PDB entry 1P3G | X-ray diffraction, 2.70 A resolution | chains C and D of the 10 polymer chains in the assembly

== Chain C ==
Protein: Histone H2A
From: Xenopus laevis
UniProtKB: Q7ZT66 (Q7ZT66_9ZZZZ); residues 801-929 here correspond to UniProt positions 2-130 (UniProt number = residue number - 799)
Chain sequence (129 residues; row label = number of the first residue in the row):
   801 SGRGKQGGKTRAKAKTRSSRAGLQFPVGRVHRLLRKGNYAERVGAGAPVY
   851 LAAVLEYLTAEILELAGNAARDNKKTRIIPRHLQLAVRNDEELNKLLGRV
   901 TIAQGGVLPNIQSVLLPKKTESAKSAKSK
Disordered / not traced: 801-813, 918-929
Construct notes: conflict Ala-814 (Ser15 in Q7ZT66), Gly-867 (Trp68 in Q7ZT66), Asn-868 (Glu69 in Q7ZT66), 21 further conflict positions vs the reference (Q7ZT66) not listed

== Chain D ==
Protein: Histone H2B
From: Xenopus laevis
UniProtKB: P02281 (H2B1_XENLA); residues 1198-1322 here correspond to UniProt positions 1-125 (UniProt number = residue number - 1197)
Chain sequence (125 residues; each row starts with the number of its first residue):
  1198 PEPAKSAPAPKKGSKKAVTKTQKKDGKKRRKSRKESYAIYVYKVLKQVHP
  1248 DTGISSKAMSIMNSFVNDVFERIAGEASRLAHYNKRSTITSREIQTAVRL
  1298 LLPGELAKHAVSEGTKAVTKYTSAK
Disordered / not traced: 1198-1229
Construct notes: conflict Gln-1219 (Pro23 in P02281), Leu-1242 (Met46 in P02281), Ser-1257 (Gly61 in P02281), Val-1266 (Ile70 in P02281)
Swiss-Prot annotation at these positions:
  - modified residue: Lys-1213 (N6-acetyllysine)

== Interface between chain C and chain D ==
Pairs across the interface (108; chain C residue first):
  Arg-817(C) with Tyr-1318(D)
  Arg-820(C) with Lys-1317(D); Tyr-1318(D), hydrogen bond (side chain-backbone); Ala-1321(D); Lys-1322(D)
  Ala-821(C) with Ala-1314(D); Lys-1317(D); Tyr-1318(D), hydrophobic
  Gly-822(C) with Lys-1317(D)
  Gln-824(C) with Tyr-1237(D); Lys-1240(D); Gln-1244(D)
  Phe-825(C) with Tyr-1237(D); Val-1241(D), hydrophobic; Val-1263(D), hydrophobic
  Pro-826(C) with Tyr-1237(D), hydrophobic
  Arg-829(C) with Glu-1232(D), salt bridge; Ser-1233(D), hydrogen bond (side chain-backbone); Tyr-1237(D)
  Val-830(C) with Phe-1267(D), hydrophobic
  Arg-832(C) with Glu-1232(D), salt bridge
  Leu-833(C) with Tyr-1234(D); Phe-1267(D), hydrophobic
  Leu-834(C) with Phe-1267(D), hydrophobic; Ala-1271(D), hydrophobic
  Tyr-839(C) with Phe-1267(D); Ala-1271(D), hydrophobic; Gly-1272(D); Ser-1275(D), hydrogen bond (backbone-side chain); Ile-1286(D), hydrophobic
  Ala-840(C) with Ser-1284(D); Ile-1286(D), hydrophobic
  Glu-841(C) with Ser-1284(D), hydrogen bond (backbone-backbone)
  Arg-842(C) with Ser-1284(D), hydrogen bond (backbone-backbone); Thr-1285(D); Ile-1286(D), hydrogen bond (backbone-backbone)
  Val-843(C) with Ile-1286(D)
  Gly-844(C) with Thr-1285(D); Ile-1286(D), hydrogen bond (backbone-backbone)
  Gly-846(C) with Ser-1288(D); Val-1315(D)
  Ala-847(C) with Ile-1286(D); Ser-1288(D); Ile-1291(D), hydrophobic
  Val-849(C) with Ala-1314(D); Val-1315(D); Tyr-1318(D), hydrophobic
  Tyr-850(C) with Ser-1288(D); Ile-1291(D), hydrophobic; Gln-1292(D), hydrogen bond; Val-1308(D), hydrogen bond (side chain-backbone); Gly-1311(D); Thr-1312(D); Val-1315(D), hydrophobic
  Leu-851(C) with Phe-1267(D), hydrophobic; Ile-1270(D), hydrophobic
  Ala-853(C) with Glu-1310(D); Gly-1311(D); Ala-1314(D), hydrophobic
  Val-854(C) with Val-1295(D), hydrophobic; Ala-1307(D)
  Leu-855(C) with Val-1263(D), hydrophobic; Val-1266(D), hydrophobic; Phe-1267(D)
  Glu-856(C) with Val-1241(D)
  Tyr-857(C) with Leu-1303(D); His-1306(D); Ala-1307(D)
  Leu-858(C) with Val-1266(D), hydrophobic; Leu-1299(D), hydrophobic; Leu-1303(D), hydrophobic
  Thr-859(C) with Val-1241(D); Met-1259(D); Val-1263(D)
  Ala-860(C) with Val-1241(D), hydrophobic
  Ile-862(C) with Met-1259(D), hydrophobic
  Leu-863(C) with Val-1238(D); Leu-1242(D), hydrophobic; His-1246(D)
  Glu-864(C) with Val-1245(D); His-1246(D), salt bridge
  Gly-867(C) with His-1246(D)
  Asn-868(C) with His-1246(D)
  Thr-876(C) with Thr-1249(D); Gly-1250(D), hydrogen bond (backbone-backbone)
  Arg-877(C) with Gly-1250(D); Ile-1251(D); Ser-1252(D)
  Ile-878(C) with Thr-1249(D); Gly-1250(D), hydrogen bond (backbone-backbone); Ile-1251(D); Ser-1252(D), hydrogen bond (backbone-backbone); Ala-1255(D)
  Ile-879(C) with Ala-1255(D), hydrophobic
  Pro-880(C) with Ser-1252(D); Ile-1258(D), hydrophobic
  Leu-883(C) with Ala-1255(D); Ile-1258(D), hydrophobic
  Glu-892(C) with Pro-1300(D); Gly-1301(D); Glu-1302(D), hydrogen bond (side chain-backbone); Leu-1303(D), hydrogen bond (side chain-backbone)
  Leu-896(C) with Arg-1269(D), hydrogen bond (backbone-side chain); Leu-1299(D), hydrophobic
  Val-900(C) with Asp-1265(D); Arg-1269(D)
  Ile-902(C) with Ile-1258(D), hydrophobic
  Ala-903(C) with Ile-1258(D)
Also at the interface, not in a pair above, chain C (53 interface residues in all): Ser-819, Leu-823, Glu-861, Leu-893, Lys-895, Leu-897
Also at the interface, not in a pair above, chain D (59 interface residues in all): Arg-1230, Asp-1248, Lys-1254, Phe-1262, Glu-1268, His-1279, Thr-1287, Leu-1298

== Overview ==
53 residues of chain C and 59 residues of chain D are in contact, with 15 hydrogen bonds and 3 salt bridges.
Polar pairs include Arg-829(C)/Glu-1232(D), Arg-832(C)/Glu-1232(D) and Glu-864(C)/His-1246(D).
Chain C is Histone H2A and chain D is Histone H2B, both from Xenopus laevis; the structure, Crystallographic
Studies of Nucleosome Core Particles containing Histone 'Sin' Mutants, was determined by X-ray diffraction,
deposited together with 1P34, 1P3A, 1P3B, 1P3F, 1P3I, 1P3K and 4 further entries.
